8FO8 - chains A and C of the 4 polymer chains in the assembly; structure by electron microscopy, 3.88 A resolution.

# Chain A
Molecule: Ras-related protein Rab-7L1
Organism: Homo sapiens
Reference sequence: O14966 (RAB7L_HUMAN); residues 1-177 here = UniProt positions 1-177
Sequence (177 residues; row label = number of the first residue in the row):
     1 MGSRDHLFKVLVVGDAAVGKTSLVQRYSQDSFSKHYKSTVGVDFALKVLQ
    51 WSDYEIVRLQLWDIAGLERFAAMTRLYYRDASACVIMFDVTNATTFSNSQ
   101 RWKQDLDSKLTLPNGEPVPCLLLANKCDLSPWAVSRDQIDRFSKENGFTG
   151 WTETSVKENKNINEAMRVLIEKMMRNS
Not modelled in the structure: 1-4, 177
Construct notes: conflict L67 (Gln in O14966), A71 (Thr in O14966), A72 (Ser in O14966)
UniProt features mapped onto this chain:
  - motif: Y36 to F44 (Effector region)
  - binding site (GTP): S33, K34, H35, Y36, K37, T39, K126, V156, K157
  - site: G41, V42 (Cleavage)
  - mutagenesis: D43 (D43A: Abolishes interaction with LRRK2 and reduces membrane localization of LRRK2. Impairs RAB29-stimulated LRRK2 kinase activity on RAB10, RAB29 and LRRK2), W62 (W62A: Abolishes interaction with LRRK2 and reduces membrane localization of LRRK2. Impairs RAB29-stimulated LRRK2 kinase activity on RAB10, RAB29 and LRRK2), M73 (M73S: Loss of LRRK2 binding. Does not stimulate LRRK2 kinase activity. Localized to the cytosol), R75 (R75S: Loss of LRRK2 binding. Does not stimulate LRRK2 kinase activity. Localized to the cytosol)
Reported in the primary citation:
  - mutagenesis - D43A, W62A: decreased co-localization with Leucine-rich repeat serine/threonine-protein kinase 2 (chain C)
  - specificity-determining residues: D43 (by similarity / conservation)

# Chain C
Molecule: Leucine-rich repeat serine/threonine-protein kinase 2
Organism: Homo sapiens
Notes: EC 2.7.11.1, 3.6.5.-
Reference sequence: Q5S007 (LRRK2_HUMAN); residue numbers follow UniProt; this construct covers 1-2527
Sequence (2527 residues; numbered 1 to 2527; the number before each row is that of its first residue):
     1 MASGSCQGCEEDEETLKKLIVRLNNVQEGKQIETLVQILEDLLVFTYSEH
    51 ASKLFQGKNIHVPLLIVLDSYMRVASVQQVGWSLLCKLIEVCPGTMQSLM
   101 GPQDVGNDWEVLGVHQLILKMLTVHNASVNLSVIGLKTLDLLLTSGKITL
   151 LILDEESDIFMLIFDAMHSFPANDEVQKLGCKALHVLFERVSEEQLTEFV
   201 ENKDYMILLSALTNFKDEEEIVLHVLHCLHSLAIPCNNVEVLMSGNVRCY
   251 NIVVEAMKAFPMSERIQEVSCCLLHRLTLGNFFNILVLNEVHEFVVKAVQ
   301 QYPENAALQISALSCLALLTETIFLNQDLEEKNENQENDDEGEEDKLFWL
   351 EACYKALTWHRKNKHVQEAACWALNNLLMYQNSLHEKIGDEDGHFPAHRE
   401 VMLSMLMHSSSKEVFQASANALSTLLEQNVNFRKILLSKGIHLNVLELMQ
   451 KHIHSPEVAESGCKMLNHLFEGSNTSLDIMAAVVPKILTVMKRHETSLPV
   501 QLEALRAILHFIVPGMPEESREDTEFHHKLNMVKKQCFKNDIHKLVLAAL
   551 NRFIGNPGIQKCGLKVISSIVHFPDALEMLSLEGAMDSVLHTLQMYPDDQ
   601 EIQCLGLSLIGYLITKKNVFIGTGHLLAKILVSSLYRFKDVAEIQTKGFQ
   651 TILAILKLSASFSKLLVHHSFDLVIFHQMSSNIMEQKDQQFLNLCCKCFA
   701 KVAMDDYLKNVMLERACDQNNSIMVECLLLLGADANQAKEGSSLICQVCE
   751 KESSPKLVELLLNSGSREQDVRKALTISIGKGDSQIISLLLRRLALDVAN
   801 NSICLGGFCIGKVEPSWLGPLFPDKTSNLRKQTNIASTLARMVIRYQMKS
   851 AVEEGTASGSDGNFSEDVLSKFDEWTFIPDSSMDSVFAQSDDLDSEGSEG
   901 SFLVKKKSNSISVGEFYRDAVLQRCSPNLQRHSNSLGPIFDHEDLLKRKR
   951 KILSSDDSLRSSKLQSHMRHSDSISSLASEREYITSLDLSANELRDIDAL
  1001 SQKCCISVHLEHLEKLELHQNALTSFPQQLCETLKSLTHLDLHSNKFTSF
  1051 PSYLLKMSCIANLDVSRNDIGPSVVLDPTVKCPTLKQFNLSYNQLSFVPE
  1101 NLTDVVEKLEQLILEGNKISGICSPLRLKELKILNLSKNHISSLSENFLE
  1151 ACPKVESFSARMNFLAAMPFLPPSMTILKLSQNKFSCIPEAILNLPHLRS
  1201 LDMSSNDIQYLPGPAHWKSLNLRELLFSHNQISILDLSEKAYLWSRVEKL
  1251 HLSHNKLKEIPPEIGCLENLTSLDVSYNLELRSFPNEMGKLSKIWDLPLD
  1301 ELHLNFDFKHIGCKAKDIIRFLQQRLKKAVPYNRMKLMIVGNTGSGKTTL
  1351 LQQLMKTKKSDLGMQSATVGIDVKDWPIQIRDKRKRDLVLNVWDFAGREE
  1401 FYSTHPHFMTQRALYLAVYDLSKGQAEVDAMKPWLFNIKARASSSPVILV
  1451 GTHLDVSDEKQRKACMSKITKELLNKRGFPAIRDYHFVNATEESDALAKL
  1501 RKTIINESLNFKIRDQLVVGQLIPDCYVELEKIILSERKNVPIEFPVIDR
  1551 KRLLQLVRENQLQLDENELPHAVHFLNESGVLLHFQDPALQLSDLYFVEP
  1601 KWLCKIMAQILTVKVEGCPKHPKGIISRRDVEKFLSKKRKFPKNYMTQYF
  1651 KLLEKFQIALPIGEEYLLVPSSLSDHRPVIELPHCENSEIIIRLYEMPYF
  1701 PMGFWSRLINRLLEISPYMLSGRERALRPNRMYWRQGIYLNWSPEAYCLV
  1751 GSEVLDNHPESFLKITVPSCRKGCILLGQVVDHIDSLMEEWFPGLLEIDI
  1801 CGEGETLLKKWALYSFNDGEEHQKILLDDLMKKAEEGDLLVNPDQPRLTI
  1851 PISQIAPDLILADLPRNIMLNNDELEFEQAPEFLLGDGSFGSVYRAAYEG
  1901 EEVAVKIFNKHTSLRLLRQELVVLCHLHHPSLISLLAAGIRPRMLVMELA
  1951 SKGSLDRLLQQDKASLTRTLQHRIALHVADGLRYLHSAMIIYRDLKPHNV
  2001 LLFTLYPNAAIIAKIADYGIAQYCCRMGIKTSEGTPGFRAPEVARGNVIY
  2051 NQQADVYSFGLLLYDILTTGGRIVEGLKFPNEFDELEIQGKLPDPVKEYG
  2101 CAPWPMVEKLIKQCLKENPQERPTSAQVFDILNSAELVCLTRRILLPKNV
  2151 IVECMVATHHNSRNASIWLGCGHTDRGQLSFLDLNTEGYTSEEVADSRIL
  2201 CLALVHLPVEKESWIVSGTQSGTLLVINTEDGKKRHTLEKMTDSVTCLYC
  2251 NSFSKQSKQKNFLLVGTADGKLAIFEDKTVKLKGAAPLKILNIGNVSTPL
  2301 MCLSESTNSTERNVMWGGCGTKIFSFSNDFTIQKLIETRTSQLFSYAAFS
  2351 DSNIITVVVDTALYIAKQNSPVVEVWDKKTEKLCGLIDCVHFLREVTVKE
  2401 NKESKHKMSYSGRVKTLCLQKNTALWIGTGGGHILLLDLSTRRLIRVIYN
  2451 FCNSVRVMMTAQLGSLKNVMLVLGYNRKNTEGTQKQKEIQSCLTVWDINL
  2501 PHEVQNLEKHIEVRKELAEKMRRTSVE
Not modelled in the structure: 1-11, 102-112, 168-171, 176, 178, 182, 208, 326-343, 514-524, 798, 852-981, 1458-1462, 1615-1621, 1631-1641, 1660-1667, 1721-1725, 2028-2030, 2127, 2160, 2254-2259, 2397-2408, 2479-2486
Construct notes: conflict H50 (Arg in Q5S007), T1647 (Ser in Q5S007), T2397 (Met in Q5S007)
Small-molecule neighbours:
  - ATP (adenosine-5'-triphosphate): D1887, G1888, S1889, G1891, S1892, V1893, A1904, K1906, M1947, E1948, L1949, A1950, S1954, H1998, L2001
  - GDP (guanosine-5'-diphosphate): G1344, S1345, G1346, K1347, T1348, T1349, M1364, Q1365, A1367, T1368, F1395, A1396, G1397, T1452, H1453, D1455, N1489, T1491
UniProt features mapped onto this chain:
  - active site: D1994 (Proton acceptor)
  - binding site (GTP): G1341 to T1348, N2295 to T2298
  - binding site (ATP): L1885, D1887, G1888, G1891, V1893, A1904, K1906, M1947, E1948, A1950, S1954, R1957, H1998, L2001, A2016, D2017
  - modified residue (Phosphoserine): S910, S935, S955, S973, S1292, S1444
  - natural variant: H50 (R50H: this construct carries the variant), M712 (M712V: In PARK8), R793 (R793M: In PARK8; uncertain significance), Q930 (Q930R: In PARK8; uncertain significance), R1067 (R1067Q: In PARK8), S1096 (S1096C: In PARK8; uncertain significance), I1122 (I1122V: In PARK8), S1228 (S1228T: In PARK8), K1359 (K1359I: Found in a renal cell carcinoma sample), I1371 (I1371V: In PARK8; uncertain significance), R1441 (R1441C: In PARK8; R1441G: In PARK8; R1441H: In PARK8), R1514 (R1514Q: In PARK8; uncertain significance), 24 further natural variant entries in UniProt
  - mutagenesis: R399 (R399E: Reduces membrane localization and abolishes interaction with RAB29/RAB7L1. Impairs RAB29-stimulated kinase activity on RAB10, RAB29 and LRRK2), L403 (L403E: Reduces membrane localization and abolishes interaction with RAB29/RAB7L1. Impairs RAB29-stimulated kinase activity on RAB10, RAB29 and LRRK2), C727 (C727D: Decreased kinase activity. Loss of RAB29-mediated activation and autophosphorylation of S-910, S-935, S-955, S-973 and S-1292. Decreased membrane association ...), L728 (L728D: Decreased kinase activity. Loss of RAB29-mediated activation and autophosphorylation of S-910, S-935, S-955, S-973 and S-1292. Decreased membrane association ...), L729 (L729D: Decreased kinase activity. Loss of RAB29-mediated activation and autophosphorylation of S-910, S-935, S-955, S-973 and S-1292. Decreased membrane association ...), L760 (L760D: Decreased kinase activity and loss of RAB29-mediated activation), L761 (L761D: Decreased kinase activity and loss of RAB29-mediated activation), L762 (L762D: Decreased kinase activity and loss of RAB29-mediated activation), L789 (L789D: No effect on kinase activity and RAB29-mediated activation), L790 (L790D: No effect on kinase activity and RAB29-mediated activation), L791 (L791D: No effect on kinase activity and RAB29-mediated activation), T1343 (T1343G: Decreased kinase activity; when associated with Q-1398), 21 further mutagenesis entries in UniProt
Reported in the primary citation:
  - mutagenesis - P1588A, N1710A, W1791A: decreased catalytic activity on Rab29
  - mutagenesis - W1791A: abolished catalytic activity on in the absence of Rab29
  - disease-associated variants - N1437H, R1441C, R1441G, R1441H, Y1699C, S1761R, G2019S, I2020T: increased catalytic activity (citing earlier work)
  - post-translational modification sites: S1292 (citing earlier work)

# Interface between chain A and chain C
Pairs across the interface - 13 pairs, chain A then chain C:
  L67(A) - L443(C)
  R69(A) - L443(C)
  F70(A) - L443(C)  hydrophobic
  F70(A) - A482(C)  hydrophobic
  T91(A) - R399(C)
  N92(A) - R399(C)
  A93(A) - R399(C)
  T94(A) - M402(C)
  T94(A) - K439(C)  hydrogen bond (side chain-backbone)
  F96(A) - L403(C)  hydrophobic
  S97(A) - L406(C)
  Q100(A) - L406(C)
  Q138(A) - R361(C)
Interface residues without a listed pair, chain A (12 interface residues in all): T95
Interface residues without a listed pair, chain C (9 interface residues in all): M407
From the paper, about this interface:
  - hot spots on chain A (mutagenesis) - D43A, W62A: abolished binding to Leucine-rich repeat serine/threonine-protein kinase 2 (chain C)
  - hot spots on chain A (mutagenesis) - L76M: unchanged binding to Leucine-rich repeat serine/threonine-protein kinase 2 (chain C)
  - hot spots on chain A (mutagenesis) - D43A, W62A: decreased co-localization with Leucine-rich repeat serine/threonine-protein kinase 2 (chain C)
  - hot spots on chain C (mutagenesis) - R399E, M402A, L403E: decreased co-localization with Ras-related protein Rab-7L1 (chain A)

# In short
Chain A and chain C form an interface of 12 and 9 residues respectively, with 1 hydrogen bond. The
hydrogen-bonded pair is T94(A)-K439(C). Bound to chain C: GDP and ATP. From the paper: N1437H, R1441C and
R1441G of chain C, among others, increase catalytic activity; the specificity determinant D43(A); 17
substitutions were tested in all.
Chain A is Ras-related protein Rab-7L1 and chain C is Leucine-rich repeat serine/threonine-protein kinase 2,
both from Homo sapiens; the structure, Cryo-EM structure of Rab29-LRRK2 complex in the LRRK2 dimer state, was
determined by electron microscopy (same publication as 8FO2, 8FO9 and 8SMC).
